Entry 8PMC (X-ray diffraction, 1.85 A resolution); this record covers chains B and A of the 3 polymer chains in the assembly.

[Chain B]
Molecule: 12-nt DNA strand
Sequence (12 nucleotides; each row starts with the number of its first residue):
     1 CGCTAATTGC TC

[Chain A]
Name: BarH-like 2 homeobox protein
From: Homo sapiens
Reference sequence: Q9NY43 (BARH2_HUMAN); residue numbers follow UniProt; this construct covers 231-292
Chain sequence (62 residues; each row starts with the number of its first residue):
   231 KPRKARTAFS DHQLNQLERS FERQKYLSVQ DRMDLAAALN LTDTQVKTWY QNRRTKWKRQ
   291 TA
Curated features (UniProtKB/Swiss-Prot):
  - DNA-binding region: Pro-232 to Thr-291 (Homeobox)
Reported in the primary citation:
  - binding site for the 12-nt DNA strand (chain B): Thr-278, Asn-282
  - contacts within the chain: Asn-282/Thr-285 (water-mediated contact), Thr-285/Arg-289 (hydrophobic contact)
  - mutagenesis - T278I, T278V: unchanged binding to TAAAC

[How chain B and chain A interact]
Contacting residue pairs (18):
  DT4(B) with Arg-236(A), hydrogen bond to the base; Lys-286(A), salt bridge to the phosphate; Arg-289(A), base contact
  DA5(B) with Arg-236(A), hydrogen bond to the sugar; Thr-237(A), hydrogen bond to the phosphate; Phe-239(A), phosphate contact; Trp-279(A), phosphate contact; Asn-282(A), base contact
  DA6(B) with Arg-233(A), hydrogen bond to the sugar; Lys-234(A), phosphate contact; Ala-235(A), phosphate contact; Thr-237(A), hydrogen bond to the phosphate; Thr-278(A), base contact; Asn-282(A), hydrogen bond to the base
  DT7(B) with Arg-233(A), phosphate contact; Lys-234(A), hydrogen bond to the phosphate; Thr-278(A), base contact
  DT8(B) with Lys-231(A), salt bridge to the phosphate
Interface residues without a listed pair, chain B (6 interface residues in all): DC3
Interface residues without a listed pair, chain A (14 interface residues in all): Leu-244, Gln-275

[In short]
Chain B and chain A form an interface of 6 and 14 residues respectively; the contacts include 7 hydrogen bonds
and 2 salt bridges. Polar contacts include DT4(B)/Arg-236(A), DA6(B)/Asn-282(A) and DA5(B)/Arg-236(A). The
paper reports a binding site for the 12-nt DNA strand (chain B) at Thr-278(A) and Asn-282(A); T278I and T278V
of chain A leave binding to TAAAC unchanged.
Here chain B is a 12-nt DNA strand and chain A is BarH-like 2 homeobox protein (Homo sapiens). Entry 8PMC
(transcription factor BARHL2 bound to TAATT DNA sequence) was determined by X-ray diffraction (same
publication as 7Z5I, 7Z5K, 8PM5, 8PM7, 8PMF, 8PMN and 4 further entries).
